7Q0N - chains A and B of the 4 polymer chains in the assembly; structure by X-ray diffraction, 2.50 A resolution.

Chain A (and B):
Molecule: Arbitrium receptor
Notes: chain B of this document is another copy of the same molecule, construct and numbering; everything in this record applies to it too
Reference sequence: A0A7G5CHT1 (A0A7G5CHT1_9CAUD); numbering as in UniProt (aligned over 1-386)
Sequence (386 residues; each row starts with the number of its first residue):
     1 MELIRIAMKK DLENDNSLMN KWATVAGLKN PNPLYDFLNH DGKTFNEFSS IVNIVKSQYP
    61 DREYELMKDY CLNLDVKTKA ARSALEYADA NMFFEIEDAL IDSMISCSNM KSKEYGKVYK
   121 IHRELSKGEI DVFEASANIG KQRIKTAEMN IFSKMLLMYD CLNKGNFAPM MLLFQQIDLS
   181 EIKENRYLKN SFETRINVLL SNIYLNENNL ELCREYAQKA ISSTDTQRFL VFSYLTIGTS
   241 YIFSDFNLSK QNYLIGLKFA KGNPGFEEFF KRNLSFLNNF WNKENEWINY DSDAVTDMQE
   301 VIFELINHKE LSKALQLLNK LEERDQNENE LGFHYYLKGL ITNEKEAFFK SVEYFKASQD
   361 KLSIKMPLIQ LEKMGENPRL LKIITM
Reported in the primary citation:
  - binding site for the 45-nt DNA strand: Asn16, Asn20, Lys29, Asn30, Asn32, Tyr35, Asn39, His40, Lys43, Thr44, Asn46, Lys77, Thr78, Lys79, Arg82, Asn109, Arg143, Lys145

Chain A / chain B interface:
Residue-residue contacts - 54 pairs, chain A then chain B:
  Asp131(A) - Leu172(B)
  Asp131(A) - Gln176(B)  hydrogen bond
  Val132(A) - Phe133(B)  hydrophobic
  Phe133(A) - Val132(B)  hydrophobic
  Phe133(A) - Ser136(B)  hydrogen bond (backbone-side chain)
  Phe133(A) - Leu157(B)  hydrophobic
  Phe133(A) - Pro169(B)  hydrophobic
  Phe133(A) - Leu173(B)  hydrophobic
  Ser136(A) - Phe133(B)  hydrogen bond (side chain-backbone)
  Ser136(A) - Ser136(B)
  Ser136(A) - Ala137(B)
  Ala137(A) - Ser136(B)
  Ala137(A) - Gly140(B)
  Gly140(A) - Ala137(B)
  Gly140(A) - Lys141(B)
  Lys141(A) - Gly140(B)
  Lys141(A) - Lys141(B)
  Lys141(A) - Arg143(B)
  Arg143(A) - Lys141(B)
  Arg143(A) - Arg143(B)
  Leu157(A) - Phe133(B)  hydrophobic
  Leu172(A) - Asp131(B)
  Leu173(A) - Phe133(B)  hydrophobic
  Gln176(A) - Asp131(B)  hydrogen bond
  Glu346(A) - Arg379(B)  salt bridge
  Phe349(A) - Asn377(B)
  Phe349(A) - Arg379(B)
  Phe349(A) - Leu380(B)  hydrophobic
  Val352(A) - Ile383(B)  hydrophobic
  Glu353(A) - Arg379(B)  salt bridge
  Glu353(A) - Lys382(B)  salt bridge
  Glu353(A) - Ile383(B)
  Glu353(A) - Met386(B)
  Lys356(A) - Ile383(B)
  Glu376(A) - Leu380(B)
  Asn377(A) - Phe349(B)
  Asn377(A) - Glu376(B)  hydrogen bond
  Arg379(A) - Glu346(B)  salt bridge
  Arg379(A) - Phe349(B)
  Arg379(A) - Lys350(B)
  Arg379(A) - Glu353(B)  salt bridge
  Leu380(A) - Phe349(B)  hydrophobic
  Leu380(A) - Glu376(B)
  Lys382(A) - Glu353(B)  salt bridge
  Ile383(A) - Phe349(B)
  Ile383(A) - Val352(B)  hydrophobic
  Ile383(A) - Glu353(B)
  Ile383(A) - Ile384(B)  hydrophobic
  Ile384(A) - Leu380(B)  hydrophobic
  Ile384(A) - Ile383(B)  hydrophobic
  Ile384(A) - Ile384(B)  hydrophobic
  Met386(A) - Glu353(B)
  Met386(A) - Lys356(B)
  Met386(A) - Ala357(B)
Also at the interface, not in a pair above, chain A (32 interface residues in all): Glu134, Cys161, Asn166, Pro169, Lys350, Ala357, Leu381
Also at the interface, not in a pair above, chain B (33 interface residues in all): Glu134, Cys161, Asn166, Lys345, Leu381

In short:
Chain A and chain B form an interface of 32 and 33 residues respectively; the contacts include 5 hydrogen
bonds and 6 salt bridges. Polar pairs include Glu346(A)-Arg379(B), Glu353(A)-Arg379(B) and
Glu353(A)-Lys382(B). From the paper: a binding site for the 45-nt DNA strand at Asn16(A), Asn20(A) and
Lys29(A) among others.
Both chains are Arbitrium receptor. Entry 7Q0N (Arbitrium receptor from Katmira phage) was determined by X-ray
diffraction, deposited together with 6S7I and 6S7L.
